Entry 1XTM (X-ray diffraction, 1.60 A resolution); this record covers chain B.

# Chain B
Name: Hypothetical superoxide dismutase-like protein yojM
Organism: Bacillus subtilis
UniProtKB: O31851 (YOJM_BACSU); numbering as in UniProt (aligned over 22-196)
Sequence (175 residues; numbered 22 to 196; the number before each row is that of its first residue):
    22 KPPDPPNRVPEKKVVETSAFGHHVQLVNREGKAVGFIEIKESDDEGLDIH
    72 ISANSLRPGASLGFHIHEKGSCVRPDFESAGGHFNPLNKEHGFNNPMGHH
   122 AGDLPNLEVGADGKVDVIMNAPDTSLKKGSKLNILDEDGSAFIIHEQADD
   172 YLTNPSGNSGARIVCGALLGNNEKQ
Unresolved in the structure: 22-38, 192-196
Construct notes: engineered mutation His88 (Tyr in O31851), His104 (Pro in O31851)
UniProt features mapped onto this chain:
  - binding site (Zn(2+)): His71, Asp137
  - binding site (Cu cation): His86, His166
Cystine bridges: Cys93-Cys186
Ion coordination: Zn2+ site 1: His71, Asp137 (shared with 2 residues of chain A); Cu ion: His86, His88, His166; Zn2+ site 2: Glu89, Asp157, Gly160; Zn2+ site 3: His104, His112, His121, Asp124; Zn2+ site 4: His120, Asp144

# Summary
The Zn2+ site 1 is built by His71 and Asp137. The Cu ion site is built by His86, His88 and His166. UniProt
lists Zn2+-binding residues His71 and Asp137 and Cu cation-binding residues His86 and His166.
Chain B is Hypothetical superoxide dismutase-like protein yojM (Bacillus subtilis); the structure, Crystal
structure of the double mutant Y88H-P104H of a SOD-like protein from Bacillus subtilis, was determined by
X-ray diffraction, deposited together with 1XTL.
